6UYN - chains A and B of the 4 polymer chains in the assembly; structure by X-ray diffraction, 2.85 A resolution.

[Chain A (and B)]
Protein: Hemagglutinin HA1 chain
Source organism: Influenza A virus
Notes: chain B of this document is another copy of the same molecule, construct and numbering; everything in this record applies to it too
UniProtKB: A0A6C0TB04 (A0A6C0TB04_9INFA); numbering as in UniProt (aligned over 1-566)
Sequence (566 residues; numbered 1 to 566; the number before each row is that of its first residue):
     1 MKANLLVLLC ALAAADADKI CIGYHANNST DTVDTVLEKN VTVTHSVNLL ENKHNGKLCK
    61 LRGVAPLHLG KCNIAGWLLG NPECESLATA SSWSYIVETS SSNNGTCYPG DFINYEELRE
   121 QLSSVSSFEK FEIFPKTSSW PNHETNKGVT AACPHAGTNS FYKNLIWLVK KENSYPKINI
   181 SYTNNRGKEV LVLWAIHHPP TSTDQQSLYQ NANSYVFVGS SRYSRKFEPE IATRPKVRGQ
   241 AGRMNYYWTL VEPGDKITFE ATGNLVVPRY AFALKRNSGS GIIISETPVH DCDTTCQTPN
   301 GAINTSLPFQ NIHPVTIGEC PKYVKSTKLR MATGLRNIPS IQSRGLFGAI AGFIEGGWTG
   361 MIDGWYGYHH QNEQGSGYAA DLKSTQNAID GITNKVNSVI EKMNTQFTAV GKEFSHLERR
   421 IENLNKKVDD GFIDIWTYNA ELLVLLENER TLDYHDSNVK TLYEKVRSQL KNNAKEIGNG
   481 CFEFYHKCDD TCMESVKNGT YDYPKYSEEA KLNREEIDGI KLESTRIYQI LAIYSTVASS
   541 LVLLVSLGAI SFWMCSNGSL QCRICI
Unresolved in the structure: 1-15, 342-566 (chain B: 1-344, 512-566)
Differences from the reference sequence: variant Asn4 (Ile in A0A6C0TB04), Leu6 (Ile in A0A6C0TB04), Cys10 (Tyr in A0A6C0TB04), Ala11 (Thr in A0A6C0TB04), Leu12 (Phe in A0A6C0TB04), Ala13 (Thr in A0A6C0TB04), Ala14 (Thr in A0A6C0TB04), Asp16 (Asn in A0A6C0TB04), Leu544 (Val in A0A6C0TB04), Ile564 (Val in A0A6C0TB04)
Disulfide bonds: Cys59-Cys292, Cys72-Cys84, Cys107-Cys153, Cys296-Cys320
Covalent attachments: N-acetylglucosamine (NAG) linked to Asn40, Asn104

[Chain A / chain B interface]
Inter-chain disulfides: Cys21(A)-Cys481(B)
Contacting residue pairs - 120 pairs, chain A then chain B:
  Asp16(A) - Phe484(B)
  Ala17(A) - Gln371(B)
  Asp18(A) - Gln371(B)
  Asp18(A) - Asn372(B)
  Asp18(A) - Glu373(B)
  Asp18(A) - Glu483(B)
  Asp18(A) - Phe484(B)  hydrogen bond (backbone-backbone)
  Asp18(A) - Lys487(B)
  Asp18(A) - Cys488(B)  hydrogen bond (side chain-backbone)
  Lys19(A) - His370(B)
  Lys19(A) - Gln371(B)  hydrogen bond (backbone-backbone)
  Lys19(A) - Ile477(B)
  Lys19(A) - Phe482(B)
  Lys19(A) - Met493(B)
  Ile20(A) - His369(B)
  Ile20(A) - Cys481(B)
  Ile20(A) - Phe482(B)  hydrogen bond (backbone-backbone)
  Ile20(A) - Phe484(B)  hydrophobic
  Ile20(A) - Val496(B)  hydrophobic
  Cys21(A) - Trp358(B)
  Cys21(A) - Gly367(B)
  Cys21(A) - Tyr368(B)
  Cys21(A) - His369(B)  hydrogen bond (backbone-backbone)
  Cys21(A) - Gly480(B)
  Cys21(A) - Cys481(B)  disulfide
  Ile22(A) - Ile354(B)
  Ile22(A) - Trp358(B)
  Ile22(A) - Gly367(B)
  Ile22(A) - Tyr368(B)  hydrophobic
  Ile22(A) - Leu462(B)  hydrophobic
  Ile22(A) - Tyr463(B)  hydrophobic
  Ile22(A) - Val466(B)  hydrophobic
  Ile22(A) - Gly480(B)  hydrogen bond (backbone-backbone)
  Gly23(A) - Trp358(B)
  Gly23(A) - Tyr366(B)
  Gly23(A) - Gly367(B)  hydrogen bond (backbone-backbone)
  Tyr24(A) - Ile350(B)
  Tyr24(A) - Ala351(B)  hydrogen bond (side chain-backbone)
  Tyr24(A) - Ile354(B)  hydrogen bond (side chain-backbone)
  Tyr24(A) - Glu355(B)
  Tyr24(A) - Gly356(B)  hydrogen bond (side chain-backbone)
  Tyr24(A) - Gly357(B)
  Tyr24(A) - Trp358(B)  hydrogen bond (backbone-backbone)
  Tyr24(A) - Met361(B)
  Tyr24(A) - Trp365(B)
  His25(A) - Trp358(B)
  His25(A) - Met361(B)  hydrogen bond (side chain-backbone)
  His25(A) - Gly364(B)
  His25(A) - Trp365(B)  hydrogen bond (backbone-backbone)
  Ala26(A) - Gly357(B)
  Ala26(A) - Trp358(B)  hydrogen bond (backbone-backbone)
  Ala26(A) - Thr359(B)
  Val33(A) - Asn448(B)
  Asp34(A) - Leu445(B)
  Asp34(A) - Asn448(B)  hydrogen bond (backbone-side chain)
  Thr35(A) - Leu445(B)
  Thr35(A) - Glu449(B)
  Val36(A) - Glu449(B)
  Leu37(A) - Glu449(B)
  Val43(A) - Leu452(B)  hydrophobic
  His45(A) - Trp365(B)  hydrogen bond
  Leu49(A) - Val444(B)  hydrophobic
  Glu116(A) - Glu413(B)
  Glu116(A) - Phe414(B)
  Glu116(A) - Ser415(B)
  Arg119(A) - Glu413(B)  salt bridge
  Glu120(A) - Lys412(B)  salt bridge
  Gly279(A) - Thr408(B)  hydrogen bond (backbone-side chain)
  Ser280(A) - Thr408(B)
  Ile282(A) - Val410(B)
  Ile284(A) - Glu413(B)
  Phe309(A) - Met403(B)  hydrophobic
  Phe309(A) - Ala440(B)  hydrophobic
  Pro314(A) - Ile433(B)  hydrophobic
  Val315(A) - Ala409(B)
  Thr316(A) - Phe407(B)
  Thr316(A) - Thr408(B)
  Thr316(A) - Ala409(B)  hydrogen bond (backbone-backbone)
  Ile317(A) - Thr408(B)
  Ile317(A) - Val410(B)  hydrophobic
  Gly318(A) - Gln406(B)
  Gly318(A) - Phe407(B)
  Gly318(A) - Thr408(B)  hydrogen bond (backbone-side chain)
  Glu319(A) - Phe407(B)
  Cys320(A) - Thr405(B)
  Cys320(A) - Gln406(B)  hydrogen bond (backbone-backbone)
  Pro321(A) - Gln406(B)
  Lys322(A) - Met403(B)
  Lys322(A) - Asn404(B)
  Lys322(A) - Trp436(B)
  Tyr323(A) - Ile433(B)  hydrophobic
  Val324(A) - Thr437(B)
  Lys325(A) - Ile433(B)
  Lys325(A) - Asp434(B)  salt bridge
  Lys325(A) - Thr437(B)  hydrogen bond (backbone-side chain)
  Ser326(A) - Thr437(B)
  Ser326(A) - Glu441(B)  hydrogen bond
  Leu329(A) - Glu441(B)
  Arg330(A) - Val444(B)
  Arg330(A) - Asn448(B)  hydrogen bond (backbone-side chain)
  Met331(A) - Lys395(B)
  Met331(A) - Val396(B)  hydrophobic
  Met331(A) - Val399(B)  hydrophobic
  Met331(A) - Asn448(B)
  Ala332(A) - Asn448(B)  hydrogen bond (backbone-side chain)
  Ala332(A) - Thr451(B)
  Thr333(A) - Trp365(B)
  Thr333(A) - Ile392(B)
  Thr333(A) - Val396(B)
  Thr333(A) - His455(B)  hydrogen bond (backbone-side chain)
  Gly334(A) - Trp365(B)
  Gly334(A) - Thr451(B)
  Gly334(A) - Leu452(B)
  Gly334(A) - His455(B)  hydrogen bond (backbone-side chain)
  Leu335(A) - Trp365(B)
  Leu335(A) - His455(B)
  Ile338(A) - Ala351(B)  hydrophobic
  Ile338(A) - Gly356(B)
  Ile338(A) - Gly357(B)  hydrogen bond (backbone-backbone)
  Pro339(A) - Thr359(B)
Also at the interface, not in a pair above, chain A (55 interface residues in all): Asn27, Val41, Thr44, Gly281, Pro308, Arg336
Also at the interface, not in a pair above, chain B (71 interface residues in all): Ala349, Ile362, Gly411, Glu418, Leu446, Val459, Leu470, Asn479, His486, Lys497

[Overview]
The interface between chain A and chain B involves 55 residues on one side and 71 on the other, with 1
disulfide bond, 27 hydrogen bonds and 3 salt bridges. Polar pairs include Arg119(A)-Glu413(B),
Glu120(A)-Lys412(B) and Lys325(A)-Asp434(B). Covalently linked N-acetylglucosamine: at Asn40(A) and Asn104(A).
Both chains are Hemagglutinin HA1 chain (Influenza A virus). Entry 6UYN (Crystal structure of influenza A
virus hemagglutinin from A/Ohio/09/2015 bound to the stalk-binding CR6261 antibody Fab) was determined by
X-ray diffraction.
